PDB entry 4MZT | X-ray diffraction, 2.30 A resolution | chains A and B

== Chain A (and B) ==
Molecule: MazF mRNA interferase
Organism: Staphylococcus aureus subsp. aureus
Notes: EC 3.1.-.-; chain B of this document is another copy of the same molecule, construct and numbering; everything in this record applies to it too
UniProt: Q7A4G9 (MAZF_STAAN); residue numbers follow UniProt; this construct covers 2-120
Amino-acid sequence (133 residues; row label = number of the first residue in the row; numbers below 1 keep their minus sign (Met-12 is residue -12)):
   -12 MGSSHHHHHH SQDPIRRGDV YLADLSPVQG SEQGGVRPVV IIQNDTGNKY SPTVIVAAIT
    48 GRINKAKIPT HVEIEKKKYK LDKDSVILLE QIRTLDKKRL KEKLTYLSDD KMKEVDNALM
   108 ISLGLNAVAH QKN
Not modelled in the structure: -12 to -1, 114-120 (chain B: -12 to 0, 114-120)
Differences from the reference sequence: expression tag (-12 to 1)
What the authors report for this chain:
  - conformationally variable residues (loop rearrangement): Ile61 to Lys70
  - catalytic residues: Arg24, Thr47 (by similarity / conservation)

== Interface between chain A and chain B ==
Contacting residue pairs - 59 pairs, chain A then chain B:
  Arg4(A) - Leu110(B)  hydrogen bond (side chain-backbone)
  Arg4(A) - Gly111(B)
  Arg4(A) - Leu112(B)
  Ser13(A) - Gln16(B)
  Pro14(A) - Pro14(B)  hydrophobic
  Gln16(A) - Ser13(B)
  Gln16(A) - Asp83(B)
  Gln16(A) - Arg86(B)
  Gly17(A) - Asp83(B)
  Ser18(A) - Pro39(B)
  Ser18(A) - Thr40(B)
  Ser18(A) - Asp83(B)  hydrogen bond (backbone-side chain)
  Glu19(A) - Thr81(B)
  Glu19(A) - Leu82(B)
  Glu19(A) - Asp83(B)  hydrogen bond (side chain-backbone)
  Glu19(A) - Arg86(B)  salt bridge
  Ile29(A) - Leu110(B)
  Gln30(A) - Ser109(B)
  Asn31(A) - Ile108(B)  hydrogen bond (side chain-backbone)
  Asn31(A) - Ser109(B)  hydrogen bond (backbone-backbone)
  Asn31(A) - Gly111(B)
  Pro39(A) - Ser18(B)
  Thr40(A) - Ser18(B)
  Ile42(A) - Ser109(B)
  Ile42(A) - Leu110(B)  hydrophobic
  Glu77(A) - Ile42(B)
  Glu77(A) - Thr81(B)  hydrogen bond (backbone-side chain)
  Gln78(A) - Thr81(B)
  Ile79(A) - Ile79(B)  hydrophobic
  Ile79(A) - Arg80(B)
  Ile79(A) - Thr81(B)  hydrogen bond (backbone-side chain)
  Arg80(A) - Ile79(B)
  Arg80(A) - Arg80(B)
  Thr81(A) - Glu19(B)
  Thr81(A) - Glu77(B)  hydrogen bond (side chain-backbone)
  Thr81(A) - Gln78(B)
  Thr81(A) - Ile79(B)  hydrogen bond (side chain-backbone)
  Leu82(A) - Glu19(B)
  Asp83(A) - Gln16(B)
  Asp83(A) - Gly17(B)
  Asp83(A) - Ser18(B)  hydrogen bond (side chain-backbone)
  Asp83(A) - Glu19(B)  hydrogen bond (backbone-side chain)
  Arg86(A) - Gln16(B)  hydrogen bond
  Arg86(A) - Glu19(B)  salt bridge
  Asp103(A) - Leu112(B)
  Met107(A) - Met107(B)  hydrophobic
  Ile108(A) - Asn31(B)  hydrogen bond (backbone-side chain)
  Ser109(A) - Gln30(B)
  Ser109(A) - Asn31(B)  hydrogen bond (backbone-backbone)
  Ser109(A) - Ile42(B)
  Leu110(A) - Arg4(B)  hydrogen bond (backbone-side chain)
  Leu110(A) - Ile29(B)
  Leu110(A) - Ile42(B)  hydrophobic
  Leu110(A) - Leu110(B)  hydrophobic
  Gly111(A) - Arg4(B)
  Gly111(A) - Asn31(B)
  Leu112(A) - Arg4(B)
  Leu112(A) - Asp103(B)
  Leu112(A) - Leu112(B)  hydrophobic
Also at the interface, not in a pair above, chain A (30 interface residues in all): Leu76, Leu106
Also at the interface, not in a pair above, chain B (30 interface residues in all): Leu76, Leu106

== Summary ==
Chain A and chain B each contribute 30 residues to their interface, with 15 hydrogen bonds and 2 salt bridges.
Among the polar pairs are Glu19(A)-Arg86(B), Arg4(A)-Leu110(B) and Ser18(A)-Asp83(B). From the paper:
catalytic residues Arg24(A) and Thr47(A); conformational variability at Ile61(A).
Chain A and chain B are both MazF mRNA interferase (Staphylococcus aureus subsp. aureus); the structure, MazF
from S. aureus crystal form II, C2221, 2.3 A, was determined by X-ray diffraction together with 4MZM and 4MZP
from the same study.
